4HE8 - chains L and N of the 7 polymer chains in the assembly; structure by X-ray diffraction, 3.30 A resolution.

# Chain L
Protein: NADH-quinone oxidoreductase subunit 12
Organism: Thermus thermophilus
Notes: EC 1.6.5.3
UniProt: Q56227 (NQO12_THET8); residue numbers follow UniProt; this construct covers 1-606
Sequence (606 residues; each row starts with the number of its first residue):
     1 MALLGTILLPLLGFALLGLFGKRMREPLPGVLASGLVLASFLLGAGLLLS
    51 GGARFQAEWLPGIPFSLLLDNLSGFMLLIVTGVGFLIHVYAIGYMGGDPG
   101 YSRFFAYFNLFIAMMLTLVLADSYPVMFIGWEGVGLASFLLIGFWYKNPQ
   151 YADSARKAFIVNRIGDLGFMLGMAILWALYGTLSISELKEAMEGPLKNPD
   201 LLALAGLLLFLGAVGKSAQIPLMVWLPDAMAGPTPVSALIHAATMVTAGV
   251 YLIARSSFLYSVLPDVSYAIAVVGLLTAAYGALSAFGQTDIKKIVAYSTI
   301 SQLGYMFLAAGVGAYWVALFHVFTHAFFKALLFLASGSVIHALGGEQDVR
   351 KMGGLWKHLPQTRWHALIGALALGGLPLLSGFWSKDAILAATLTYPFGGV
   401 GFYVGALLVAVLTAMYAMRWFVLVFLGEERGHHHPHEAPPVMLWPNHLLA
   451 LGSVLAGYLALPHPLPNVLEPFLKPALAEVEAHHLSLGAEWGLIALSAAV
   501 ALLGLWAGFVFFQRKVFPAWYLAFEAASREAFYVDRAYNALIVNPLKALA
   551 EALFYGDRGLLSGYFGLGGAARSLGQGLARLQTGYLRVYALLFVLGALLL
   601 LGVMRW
Unresolved in the structure: 606

# Chain N
Protein: NADH-quinone oxidoreductase subunit 14
Organism: Thermus thermophilus
Notes: EC 1.6.5.3
UniProt: Q56229 (NQO14_THET8); residue numbers follow UniProt; this construct covers 1-427
Sequence (427 residues; each row starts with the number of its first residue):
     1 MTLAILAVFSVALTLLGFVLPPQGVKRATLLGLALALASLLLTWGKPFAF
    51 GPYAVDGVSQVFTLLALLGALWTVGLVRSGRFEFYLLVLYAALGMHLLAS
   101 TRHLLLMLVALEALSLPLYALATWRRGQGLEAALKYFLLGALAAAFFLYG
   151 AALFYGATGSLVLGAPGEGPLYALALGLLLVGLGFKAALAPFHFWTPDVY
   201 QGSPTPVVLFMATSVKAAAFAALLRVAAPPEALALLVALSVVVGNLAALA
   251 QKEAKRLLAYSSIAHAGYMALALYTGNAQALGFYLLTYVLATGLAFAVLS
   301 QISPDRVPLEALRGLYRKDPLLGLAFLVAMLSLLGLPPLAGFWGKYLAFA
   351 EAARAGAWGVLVLALVTSAVSAYYYLGLGLAVFARPEETPFRPGPPWARA
   401 AVVAAGVLLLALGLLPGLVLPALAAGG

# Interface between chain L and chain N
Residue-residue contacts (46; chain L residue first):
  Ala571(L) - Leu249(N)
  Leu574(L) - Leu246(N)  hydrophobic
  Gly575(L) - Leu246(N)
  Gly575(L) - Ala247(N)
  Gln576(L) - Ala250(N)
  Leu578(L) - Val243(N)  hydrophobic
  Ala579(L) - Ala247(N)  hydrophobic
  Ala579(L) - Gln251(N)
  Gln582(L) - Phe194(N)  hydrogen bond (side chain-backbone)
  Gln582(L) - Pro197(N)
  Gln582(L) - Asp198(N)  hydrogen bond
  Gln582(L) - Arg256(N)
  Gln582(L) - Tyr260(N)  hydrogen bond
  Gly584(L) - Lys135(N)  hydrogen bond (backbone-side chain)
  Gly584(L) - Asp198(N)
  Leu586(L) - Lys135(N)
  Leu586(L) - Leu138(N)  hydrophobic
  Leu586(L) - Leu139(N)  hydrophobic
  Tyr589(L) - Lys135(N)
  Tyr589(L) - Leu139(N)  hydrophobic
  Tyr589(L) - Phe194(N)
  Tyr589(L) - Asp198(N)  hydrogen bond
  Leu592(L) - Phe194(N)  hydrophobic
  Phe593(L) - Leu142(N)  hydrophobic
  Phe593(L) - Val181(N)  hydrophobic
  Phe593(L) - Phe185(N)  hydrophobic
  Phe593(L) - Phe194(N)
  Gly596(L) - Pro191(N)
  Gly596(L) - Phe192(N)
  Ala597(L) - Phe192(N)
  Leu600(L) - Gly177(N)
  Leu600(L) - Ala232(N)  hydrophobic
  Leu600(L) - Leu235(N)  hydrophobic
  Leu600(L) - Leu236(N)  hydrophobic
  Leu601(L) - Leu174(N)  hydrophobic
  Leu601(L) - Gly177(N)
  Leu601(L) - Leu178(N)  hydrophobic
  Val603(L) - Glu231(N)
  Val603(L) - Leu235(N)  hydrophobic
  Met604(L) - Ala173(N)
  Met604(L) - Gly177(N)
  Met604(L) - Pro229(N)  hydrophobic
  Met604(L) - Ala232(N)  hydrophobic
  Arg605(L) - Pro170(N)
  Arg605(L) - Ala173(N)
  Arg605(L) - Leu174(N)
Interface residues without a listed pair, chain L (23 interface residues in all): Arg572, Tyr585, Ala590, Leu599
Interface residues without a listed pair, chain N (38 interface residues in all): Glu131, Leu134, Ala143, Phe146, Leu176, Leu180, His193, Leu239, Val242

# Overview
Chain L and chain N form an interface of 23 and 38 residues respectively; the contacts include 5 hydrogen
bonds. Polar contacts include Gln582(L)-Phe194(N), Gln582(L)-Asp198(N) and Gln582(L)-Tyr260(N).
Chain L is NADH-quinone oxidoreductase subunit 12 and chain N is NADH-quinone oxidoreductase subunit 14, both
from Thermus thermophilus; the structure, Crystal structure of the membrane domain of respiratory complex I
from Thermus thermophilus, was determined by X-ray diffraction (same publication as 4HEA).
